8CMD - chains A and C of the 3 polymer chains in the assembly; structure by X-ray diffraction, 2.54 A resolution.

# Chain A
Name: HLA class II histocompatibility antigen, DR alpha chain
From: Homo sapiens
Reference sequence: P01903 (DRA_HUMAN); residues 1-182 here correspond to UniProt positions 26-207 (UniProt number = residue number + 25)
Chain sequence (183 residues; numbered 0 to 182; the number before each row is that of its first residue; numbering starts at 0):
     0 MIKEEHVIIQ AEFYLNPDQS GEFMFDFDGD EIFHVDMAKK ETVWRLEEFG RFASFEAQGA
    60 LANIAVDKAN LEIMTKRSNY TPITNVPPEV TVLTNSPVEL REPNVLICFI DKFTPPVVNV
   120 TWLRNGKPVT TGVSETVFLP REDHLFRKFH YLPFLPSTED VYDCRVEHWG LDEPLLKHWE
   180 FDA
Construct notes: initiating methionine (0)
Disulfide bonds: Cys107-Cys163

# Chain C
Name: Spike protein S2'
Reference sequence: P0DTC2 (SPIKE_SARS2); residues 1-15 here correspond to UniProt positions 761-775 (UniProt number = residue number + 760)
Chain sequence (15 residues; numbered 1 to 15; the number before each row is that of its first residue):
     1 TQLNRALTGI AVEQD
From the paper describing this entry:
  - mutagenesis - N4K: increased binding to HLA-DR1

# Interface between chain A and chain C
Contacting residue pairs - 27 pairs, chain A then chain C:
  Gln9(A) with Ala6(C); Leu7(C), hydrogen bond (side chain-backbone)
  Phe22(A) with Ala6(C), hydrophobic
  Phe24(A) with Asn4(C); Arg5(C)
  Arg50(A) with Thr1(C), hydrogen bond (backbone-side chain)
  Phe51(A) with Thr1(C); Gln2(C), hydrogen bond (backbone-backbone)
  Ala52(A) with Thr1(C); Gln2(C)
  Ser53(A) with Thr1(C); Gln2(C), hydrogen bond (backbone-backbone); Leu3(C); Asn4(C), hydrogen bond (backbone-backbone)
  Phe54(A) with Asn4(C); Ala6(C), hydrophobic
  Asn62(A) with Leu7(C), hydrogen bond (side chain-backbone); Thr8(C), hydrogen bond
  Val65(A) with Gly9(C)
  Asn69(A) with Ile10(C), hydrogen bond (side chain-backbone); Ala11(C); Val12(C), hydrogen bond (side chain-backbone)
  Ile72(A) with Glu13(C); Gln14(C)
  Met73(A) with Val12(C), hydrophobic
  Arg76(A) with Val12(C); Glu13(C), hydrogen bond (side chain-backbone)
Other interface residues (no listed pair), chain A (17 interface residues in all): Glu11, Phe32, Gly49
Other interface residues (no listed pair), chain C (15 interface residues in all): Asp15

# Overview
The interface between chain A and chain C involves 17 residues on one side and 15 on the other, with 10
hydrogen bonds. Polar contacts include Gln9(A)-Leu7(C), Arg50(A)-Thr1(C) and Asn62(A)-Leu7(C). The paper
reports that N4K of chain C increases binding to HLA-DR1.
Chain A is HLA class II histocompatibility antigen, DR alpha chain (Homo sapiens) and chain C is Spike protein
S2'; the structure, Human Leukocyte Antigen class II allotype DR1 presenting SARS-CoV-2 Spike peptide
S761-775, was determined by X-ray diffraction (same publication as 8CMB, 8CMC, 8CME, 8CMF, 8CMG, 8CMH and
8CMI).
